Entry 8U4Q (electron microscopy, 3.36 A resolution); this record covers chains L and H of the 6 polymer chains in the assembly.

== Chain L ==
Molecule: REGN7663 Fab light chain
Source organism: Homo sapiens
Notes: antibody fragment or engineered binder
Chain sequence (219 residues; numbered 1 to 219; the number before each row is that of its first residue):
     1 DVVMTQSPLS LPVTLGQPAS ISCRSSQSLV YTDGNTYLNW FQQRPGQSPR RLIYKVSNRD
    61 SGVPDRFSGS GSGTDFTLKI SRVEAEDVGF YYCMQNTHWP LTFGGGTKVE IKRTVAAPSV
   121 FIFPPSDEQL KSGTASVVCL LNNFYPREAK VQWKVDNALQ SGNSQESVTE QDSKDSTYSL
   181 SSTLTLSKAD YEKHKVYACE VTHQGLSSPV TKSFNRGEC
Cystine bridges: Cys23-Cys93, Cys139-Cys199

== Chain H ==
Molecule: REGN7663 Fab heavy chain
Source organism: Homo sapiens
Notes: antibody fragment or engineered binder
Chain sequence (240 residues; each row starts with the number of its first residue):
     1 QVQLVQSGAE VKKPGASVKV SCKASGYTFT SYGISWVRQA PGQGIEWMGW ISTYNGNRNY
    61 AQKVQGRVTM TTDRSTSTAY MDLRSLRSDD TAVYYCARHG ITGARNYYYH YGMDVWGQGT
   121 TVTVSSASTK GPSVFPLAPC SRSTSESTAA LGCLVKDYFP EPVTVSWNSG ALTSGVHTFP
   181 AVLQSSGLYS LSSVVTVPSS SLGTKTYTCN VDHKPSNTKV DKRVESKYGP PCPPCPAPPV
Unresolved in the structure: 141-147, 227-240
Cystine bridges: Cys22-Cys96, Cys153-Cys209

== Interface between chain L and chain H ==
Inter-chain disulfides: Cys219(L)-Cys140(H)
Contacting residue pairs (50):
  Tyr37(L) - His110(H)  hydrogen bond
  Phe41(L) - Trp116(H)
  Gln43(L) - Gln39(H)  hydrogen bond
  Gln43(L) - Tyr95(H)
  Gln47(L) - Tyr95(H)
  Ser48(L) - Tyr95(H)
  Ser48(L) - Trp116(H)
  Ser48(L) - Gly117(H)
  Pro49(L) - Tyr95(H)
  Pro49(L) - Trp116(H)
  Arg51(L) - Gly112(H)
  Arg51(L) - Asp114(H)  salt bridge
  Tyr92(L) - Gln39(H)
  Met94(L) - Met113(H)  hydrophobic
  Asn96(L) - His99(H)  hydrogen bond
  Asn96(L) - Tyr109(H)  hydrogen bond (side chain-backbone)
  Asn96(L) - His110(H)
  Asn96(L) - Tyr111(H)
  Thr97(L) - Tyr109(H)  hydrogen bond (backbone-side chain)
  His98(L) - Tyr109(H)
  Trp99(L) - Trp47(H)  hydrophobic
  Trp99(L) - Trp50(H)  hydrophobic
  Trp99(L) - Asn59(H)
  Trp99(L) - Tyr109(H)  hydrophobic
  Pro100(L) - Trp47(H)  hydrophobic
  Leu101(L) - His99(H)
  Leu101(L) - Met113(H)  hydrophobic
  Phe103(L) - Ile45(H)
  Phe121(L) - Thr148(H)
  Phe121(L) - Ala149(H)  hydrophobic
  Phe121(L) - Ala150(H)
  Phe123(L) - Leu137(H)  hydrophobic
  Phe123(L) - Pro139(H)  hydrophobic
  Phe123(L) - Ala150(H)
  Phe123(L) - Leu151(H)
  Pro124(L) - Ala138(H)
  Glu128(L) - Phe135(H)
  Glu128(L) - Pro136(H)
  Gln129(L) - Phe135(H)
  Thr134(L) - Lys156(H)
  Ser136(L) - Leu154(H)
  Leu140(L) - Phe179(H)  hydrophobic
  Leu140(L) - Val194(H)  hydrophobic
  Asn142(L) - His177(H)
  Asn142(L) - Thr196(H)
  Ser167(L) - Pro180(H)
  Thr169(L) - Phe179(H)
  Ser179(L) - Phe179(H)
  Ser181(L) - Phe179(H)
  Cys219(L) - Cys140(H)  disulfide
Interface residues without a listed pair, chain L (36 interface residues in all): Tyr31, Gly105, Ser126, Gln165, Val168, Phe214
Interface residues without a listed pair, chain H (40 interface residues in all): Val37, Gly44, Gln118, Gly152, Thr178, Val182, Gln184, Ser185

== In short ==
36 residues of chain L face 40 of chain H across their interface; the contacts include 1 disulfide bond, 5
hydrogen bonds and 1 salt bridge. Among the polar pairs are Arg51(L)-Asp114(H), Tyr37(L)-His110(H) and
Gln43(L)-Gln39(H).
Here chain L is REGN7663 Fab light chain and chain H is REGN7663 Fab heavy chain, both from Homo sapiens.
Entry 8U4Q (Structure of REGN7663 Fab-bound CXCR4/Gi complex) was determined by electron microscopy together
with 8U4N, 8U4O, 8U4P, 8U4R, 8U4S and 8U4T from the same study.
